PDB entry 5LM7 | X-ray diffraction, 3.35 A resolution | chains J and N of the 5 polymer chains in the assembly

# Chain J
Name: 30S ribosomal protein S10
From: Escherichia coli O45:K1 (strain S88 / ExPEC)
UniProtKB: B7MCT6 (RS10_ECO45); numbering as in UniProt (aligned over 1-103)
Amino-acid sequence (108 residues; row label = number of the first residue in the row; numbers below 1 keep their minus sign (Gly-4 is residue -4)):
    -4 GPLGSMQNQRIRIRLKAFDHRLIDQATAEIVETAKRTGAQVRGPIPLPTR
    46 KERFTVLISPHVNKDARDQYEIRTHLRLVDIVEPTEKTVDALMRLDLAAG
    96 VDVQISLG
Disordered / not traced: -4 to 1, 59-62, 102-103
Construct notes: expression tag (-4 to 0)

# Chain N
Name: Antitermination protein N
From: Enterobacteria phage lambda
UniProtKB: P03045 (REGN_LAMBD); numbering as in UniProt (aligned over 1-84)
Amino-acid sequence (89 residues; row label = number of the first residue in the row; numbers below 1 keep their minus sign (Gly-4 is residue -4)):
    -4 GPLGSMDAQTRRRERRAEKQAQWKAANPLLVGVSAKPVNRPILSLNRKPK
    46 SRVESALNPIDLTVLAEYHKQIESNLQRIERKNQRTWYS
Disordered / not traced: -4 to -3, 83-84
Construct notes: expression tag (-4 to 0)

# How chain J and chain N interact
Contacting residue pairs - 13 pairs, chain J then chain N:
  Gln20(J) - Arg47(N)
  Glu24(J) - Arg47(N)  salt bridge
  Glu24(J) - Val48(N)
  Glu27(J) - Val48(N)
  Thr28(J) - Val48(N)
  Thr28(J) - Leu52(N)
  Arg31(J) - Glu49(N)  salt bridge
  Arg31(J) - Leu52(N)
  Lys82(J) - Leu52(N)  hydrogen bond (side chain-backbone)
  Ala86(J) - Ala51(N)
  Arg89(J) - Ala51(N)
  Arg89(J) - Pro54(N)
  Leu90(J) - Ala51(N)
Other interface residues (no listed pair), chain J (10 interface residues in all): Asp85
Other interface residues (no listed pair), chain N (7 interface residues in all): Ile55

# Summary
The interface between chain J and chain N involves 10 residues on one side and 7 on the other, with 1 hydrogen
bond and 2 salt bridges. Polar pairs include Glu24(J)-Arg47(N), Arg31(J)-Glu49(N) and Lys82(J)-Leu52(N).
Chain J is 30S ribosomal protein S10 (Escherichia coli O45:K1 (strain S88 / ExPEC)) and chain N is
Antitermination protein N (Enterobacteria phage lambda); the structure, Crystal structure of the lambda N-Nus
factor complex, was determined by X-ray diffraction together with 5MS0 and 5LM9 from the same study.
